PDB entry 1L96 | X-ray diffraction, 2.00 A resolution | chain A

[Chain A]
Protein: T4 lysozyme
Organism: Enterobacteria phage T4
Notes: EC 3.2.1.17
UniProtKB: P00720 (LYS_BPT4); residues 1-164 here = UniProt positions 1-164
Chain sequence (164 residues; numbered 1 to 164; the number before each row is that of its first residue):
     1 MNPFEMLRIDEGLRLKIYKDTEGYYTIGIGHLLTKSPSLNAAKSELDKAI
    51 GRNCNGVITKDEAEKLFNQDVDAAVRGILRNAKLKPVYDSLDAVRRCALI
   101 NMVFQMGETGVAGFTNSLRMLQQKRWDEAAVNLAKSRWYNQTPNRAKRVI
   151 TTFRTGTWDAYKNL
Unresolved in the structure: 163-164
Sequence notes: conflict P3 (Ile in P00720)
Curated features (UniProtKB/Swiss-Prot):
  - active site (Proton donor/acceptor): E11, D20
  - binding site (substrate): L32, F104, S117, N132
  - mutagenesis: E11 (E11A/F/H/M/N: Complete loss of enzymatic activity; E11N: Loss of 84% of enzymatic activity; E11Q: Complete loss of activity), D20 (D20A/N/S/T: Complete loss of enzymatic activity; D20C: Nearly no effet on specific enzymatic activity; D20E/Q: Loss of 99% of enzymatic activity), T26 (T26E: Complete loss of activity at neutral pH; covalently bound substrate; T26H: Facilitates transglycosylation more effectively than hydrolysis; covalently bound substrate), G30 (G30A: Almost complete loss of enzymatic activity; G30F: Almost complete loss of enzymatic activity. The enzyme is destabilized by 1.5 kcal/mol), S117 (S117F: 10-fold decrease in enzymatic activity; S117I: 500-fold decrease in enzymatic activity; S117V: 50-fold decrease in enzymatic activity), N132 (N132I: 5-fold decrease in enzymatic activity; N132M/F: 2-fold decrease in enzymatic activity)

[Overview]
Curated annotation (UniProt) lists active-site residues E11 and D20, 4 substrate-binding residues and 6
mutagenesis sites.
Chain A is T4 lysozyme (Enterobacteria phage T4); the structure, Structure of a hinge-bending bacteriophage T4
lysozyme mutant, ILE3-> pro, was determined by X-ray diffraction together with 1L97 from the same study.
